2TSB - chains A and B of the 4 polymer chains in the assembly; structure by X-ray diffraction, 2.30 A resolution.

Chain A (and B):
Molecule: Azurin azide
Source organism: Pseudomonas aeruginosa
Notes: chain B of this document is another copy of the same molecule, construct and numbering; everything in this record applies to it too
UniProtKB: P00282 (AZUR_PSEAE); residues 1-128 here correspond to UniProt positions 21-148 (UniProt number = residue number + 20)
Sequence (128 residues; row label = number of the first residue in the row):
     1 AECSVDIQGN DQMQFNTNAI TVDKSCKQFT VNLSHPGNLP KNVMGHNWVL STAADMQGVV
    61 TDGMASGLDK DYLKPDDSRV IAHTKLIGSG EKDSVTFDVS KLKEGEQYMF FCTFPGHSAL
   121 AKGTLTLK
Sequence notes: engineered mutation A121 (Met141 in P00282)
Swiss-Prot annotation at these positions:
  - binding site (Cu cation): H46, C112, H117
Disulfide bonds: C3-C26
Bound ions: Cu ion: H46, C112, H117 (together with azide ion)

Chain A / chain B interface:
Residue-residue contacts (9):
  A53(A) - Q57(B)
  A54(A) - A53(B)
  A54(A) - A54(B)
  A54(A) - Q57(B)  hydrogen bond (backbone-side chain)
  Q57(A) - Q107(B)
  Q57(A) - M109(B)
  Q57(A) - K122(B)  hydrogen bond
  G58(A) - Q107(B)
  T61(A) - Q107(B)
Interface residues without a listed pair, chain A (8 interface residues in all): D62, Q107, A119
Interface residues without a listed pair, chain B (10 interface residues in all): M56, A119, L120, T124

Overview:
The interface between chain A and chain B involves 8 residues on one side and 10 on the other, with 2 hydrogen
bonds. Among the polar pairs are A54(A)-Q57(B) and Q57(A)-K122(B). UniProt lists 3 Cu cation-binding residues
on chain A.
Both chains are Azurin azide (Pseudomonas aeruginosa). Entry 2TSB (Azurin mutant M121A-azide) was determined
by X-ray diffraction, deposited together with 2TSA.
